Entry 1ZP3 (X-ray diffraction, 1.85 A resolution); this record covers chains A and C.

Chain A (and C):
Molecule: 5,10-methylenetetrahydrofolate reductase
From: Escherichia coli
Notes: EC 1.7.99.5; chain C of this document is another copy of the same molecule, construct and numbering; everything in this record applies to it too
UniProtKB: P00394 (METF_ECOLI); residues 1-296 here = UniProt positions 1-296
Chain sequence (304 residues; each row starts with the number of its first residue):
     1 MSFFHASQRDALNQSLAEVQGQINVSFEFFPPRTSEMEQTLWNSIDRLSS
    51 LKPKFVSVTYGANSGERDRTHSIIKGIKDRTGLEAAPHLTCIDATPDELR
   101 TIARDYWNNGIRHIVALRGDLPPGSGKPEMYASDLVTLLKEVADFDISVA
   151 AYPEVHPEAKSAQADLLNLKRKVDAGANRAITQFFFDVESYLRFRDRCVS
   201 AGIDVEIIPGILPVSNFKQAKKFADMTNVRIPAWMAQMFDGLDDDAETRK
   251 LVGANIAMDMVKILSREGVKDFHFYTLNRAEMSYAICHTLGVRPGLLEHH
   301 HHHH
Disordered / not traced: 1-3, 123-129, 295-304 (chain C: 1-20, 122-128, 295-304)
Sequence notes: cloning artifact (297-298); expression tag (299-304)
Small-molecule neighbours: FAD (flavin-adenine dinucleotide): E28, T59, Y60, G61, A62, H88, T90, A116, L117, R118, G119, D120, Y131, A132, A150, A151, Y152, H156, E158, A159, D165, N168, R171, K172, I181, T182, Q183, Y275

Interface between chain A and chain C:
Pairs across the interface - 49 pairs, chain A then chain C:
  H5(A) - E267(C)
  A6(A) - L192(C)  hydrophobic
  R9(A) - V188(C)
  R9(A) - W234(C)
  R9(A) - I256(C)  hydrogen bond (side chain-backbone)
  R9(A) - M260(C)
  R9(A) - I263(C)
  D10(A) - W234(C)
  N13(A) - W234(C)
  Q14(A) - W234(C)
  R47(A) - D245(C)  salt bridge
  R47(A) - T248(C)
  Q237(A) - R293(C)  hydrogen bond (backbone-side chain)
  M238(A) - H288(C)  hydrogen bond (backbone-side chain)
  M238(A) - T289(C)
  D240(A) - H288(C)
  D240(A) - R293(C)  hydrogen bond (backbone-side chain)
  L242(A) - H288(C)
  D245(A) - R47(C)  salt bridge
  D245(A) - Y284(C)
  T248(A) - R47(C)
  T248(A) - Y284(C)
  T248(A) - A285(C)
  K250(A) - E247(C)  salt bridge
  L251(A) - L251(C)  hydrophobic
  L251(A) - E281(C)
  L251(A) - A285(C)  hydrophobic
  A254(A) - L251(C)  hydrophobic
  N255(A) - N255(C)  hydrogen bond
  N255(A) - M258(C)
  N255(A) - D259(C)
  M258(A) - L251(C)  hydrophobic
  M258(A) - N255(C)
  D259(A) - N255(C)  hydrogen bond
  D259(A) - D259(C)
  D259(A) - K262(C)  salt bridge
  K262(A) - D259(C)  salt bridge
  E281(A) - E247(C)
  Y284(A) - D245(C)
  Y284(A) - T248(C)
  A285(A) - T248(C)
  A285(A) - L251(C)  hydrophobic
  H288(A) - M238(C)  hydrogen bond (side chain-backbone)
  H288(A) - D240(C)
  H288(A) - L242(C)
  H288(A) - V252(C)
  T289(A) - M238(C)
  R293(A) - Q237(C)  hydrogen bond (side chain-backbone)
  R293(A) - D240(C)
Interface residues without a listed pair, chain A (30 interface residues in all): F4, A17, V252, M282
Interface residues without a listed pair, chain C (34 interface residues in all): F186, D187, E189, A233, K250, A254, M282

In short:
30 residues of chain A face 34 of chain C across their interface; the contacts include 8 hydrogen bonds and 5
salt bridges. Among the polar pairs are R47(A)-D245(C), K250(A)-E247(C) and D259(A)-K262(C). Bound to chain A:
flavin-adenine dinucleotide.
Chain A and chain C are both 5,10-methylenetetrahydrofolate reductase (Escherichia coli); the structure, E.
coli Methylenetetrahydrofolate Reductase (oxidized), was determined by X-ray diffraction, deposited together
with 1ZP4, 1ZPT and 1ZRQ.
